PDB entry 2XLC | X-ray diffraction, 2.70 A resolution | chains A and D of the 6 polymer chains in the assembly

Chain A (and D):
Name: Acetyl xylan esterase
Source organism: Bacillus pumilus
Notes: EC 3.1.1.72; chain D of this document is another copy of the same molecule, construct and numbering; everything in this record applies to it too
UniProt: Q9K5F2 (Q9K5F2_BACPU); residues 1-320 here = UniProt positions 1-320
Chain sequence (320 residues; each row starts with the number of its first residue):
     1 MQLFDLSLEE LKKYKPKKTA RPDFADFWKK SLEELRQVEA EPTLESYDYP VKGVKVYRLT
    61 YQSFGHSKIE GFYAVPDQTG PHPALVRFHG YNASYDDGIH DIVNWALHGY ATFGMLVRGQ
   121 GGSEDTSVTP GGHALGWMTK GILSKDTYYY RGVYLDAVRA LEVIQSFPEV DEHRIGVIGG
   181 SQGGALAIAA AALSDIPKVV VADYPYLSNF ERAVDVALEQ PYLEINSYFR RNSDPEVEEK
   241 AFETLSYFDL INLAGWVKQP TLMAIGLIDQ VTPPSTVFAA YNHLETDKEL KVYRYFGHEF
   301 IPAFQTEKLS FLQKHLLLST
Unresolved in the structure: 1-6, 318-320
Covalently attached groups: diethyl phosphonate (DEP) linked to S181
Modified / non-standard residues: Mse1 (selenomethionine); Mse115, Mse138, Mse263 (selenomethionine; parent Met)
Small-molecule neighbours: diethyl phosphonate (DEP): G90, Y91, G180, Q182, Y204, Y206, P221, V271, H298
What the authors report for this chain:
  - catalytic residues: S181, D269, H298
  - binding site for diethyl phosphonate: Y91, S181

How chain A and chain D interact:
Pairs across the interface (57):
  N92(A) with L135(D), hydrogen bond (side chain-backbone); R231(D), hydrogen bond (backbone-side chain)
  S94(A) with R231(D)
  Y95(A) with R230(D); R231(D)
  D96(A) with R231(D), hydrogen bond (backbone-backbone); N232(D); S233(D), hydrogen bond
  G119(A) with T129(D); G131(D); G132(D); H133(D), hydrogen bond (backbone-side chain)
  Q120(A) with G132(D); H133(D), hydrogen bond (backbone-backbone)
  G121(A) with G132(D)
  G122(A) with G132(D)
  S123(A) with G131(D); G132(D), hydrogen bond (backbone-backbone)
  E124(A) with V128(D); T129(D); P130(D)
  D125(A) with V128(D); T129(D), hydrogen bond (backbone-backbone)
  T126(A) with V128(D)
  V128(A) with E124(D); D125(D); T126(D)
  T129(A) with G119(D); E124(D); D125(D), hydrogen bond (backbone-backbone)
  P130(A) with S123(D); E124(D)
  G131(A) with G119(D); S123(D)
  G132(A) with G119(D); Q120(D); G122(D); S123(D)
  H133(A) with G119(D), hydrogen bond (side chain-backbone); Q120(D), hydrogen bond (backbone-backbone); W137(D)
  L135(A) with N92(D), hydrogen bond (backbone-side chain); L135(D), hydrophobic; G136(D); W137(D), hydrophobic
  G136(A) with L135(D)
  W137(A) with H133(D); A134(D); L135(D), hydrophobic
  E224(A) with L135(D)
  R230(A) with Y95(D)
  R231(A) with N92(D), hydrogen bond (side chain-backbone); S94(D); Y95(D), hydrogen bond; D96(D), hydrogen bond (backbone-backbone)
  N232(A) with D96(D)
  S233(A) with D96(D), hydrogen bond
Also at the interface, not in a pair above, chain A (29 interface residues in all): Y91, A134, K140
Also at the interface, not in a pair above, chain D (29 interface residues in all): Y91, G121, K140, E224

Summary:
Chain A and chain D each contribute 29 residues to their interface, with 16 hydrogen bonds. Polar pairs
include N92(A)-L135(D), N92(A)-R231(D) and D96(A)-S233(D). Covalently linked diethyl phosphonate: at S181(A).
From the paper: catalytic residues S181(A), D269(A) and H298(A); a binding site for diethyl phosphonate at
Y91(A) and S181(A).
Both chains are Acetyl xylan esterase (Bacillus pumilus). Entry 2XLC (Acetyl xylan esterase from Bacillus
pumilus CECT5072 bound to paraoxon) was determined by X-ray diffraction (same publication as 2XLB).
